8BF0 - chains L and H; structure by X-ray diffraction, 1.75 A resolution.

== Chain L ==
Name: Anti-dectin-1 15E2 light chain
Organism: Mus musculus
Amino-acid sequence (213 residues; row label = number of the first residue in the row):
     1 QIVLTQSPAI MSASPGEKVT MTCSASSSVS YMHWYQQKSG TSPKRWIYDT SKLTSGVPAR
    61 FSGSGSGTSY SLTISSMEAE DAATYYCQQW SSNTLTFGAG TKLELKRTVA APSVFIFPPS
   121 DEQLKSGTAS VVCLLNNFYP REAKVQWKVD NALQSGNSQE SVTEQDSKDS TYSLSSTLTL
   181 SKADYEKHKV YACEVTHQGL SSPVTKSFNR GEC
Cystine bridges: Cys23-Cys87, Cys133-Cys193

== Chain H ==
Name: Anti-lox-1 15C4 heavy chain
Organism: Mus musculus
Amino-acid sequence (216 residues; each row starts with the number of its first residue; a row labelled like 82a-82c holds insertion residues (82a, then the next letters in order)):
     1 EVQLQESGPG LVAPSQSLSI TCTVSGFSLI SYGVSWVRQP PGKGLEWLGV IWGDGSTNYH
    61 STLISRLSIN KDNSKSQVFL KL
82a-82c NSL
    83 QTDDTATYYC VGPRFAYWGQ GTLVTVSAAS TKGPSVFPLA PSSKSTSGGT AALGCLVKDY
   143 FPEPVTVSWN SGALTSGVHT FPAVLQSSGL YSLSSVVTVP SSSLGTQTYI CNVNHKPSNT
   203 KVDKRVEPKS C
Not modelled in the structure: 126-129, 213
Cystine bridges: Cys22-Cys92, Cys137-Cys193

== Chain L / chain H interface ==
Contacting residue pairs (64):
  Tyr35(L) - Phe97(H)  hydrogen bond (side chain-backbone)
  Tyr35(L) - Trp100(H)
  Gln37(L) - Gln39(H)  hydrogen bond
  Gln37(L) - Tyr91(H)
  Ser42(L) - Tyr91(H)
  Ser42(L) - Gly101(H)  hydrogen bond (side chain-backbone)
  Ser42(L) - Gln102(H)  hydrogen bond (side chain-backbone)
  Pro43(L) - Leu45(H)  hydrophobic
  Pro43(L) - Trp100(H)  hydrophobic
  Arg45(L) - Arg96(H)  hydrogen bond (side chain-backbone)
  Arg45(L) - Phe97(H)
  Arg45(L) - Ala98(H)
  Tyr86(L) - Gln39(H)
  Tyr86(L) - Lys43(H)
  Tyr86(L) - Gly44(H)
  Tyr86(L) - Leu45(H)  hydrophobic
  Trp90(L) - Ser35(H)
  Trp90(L) - Trp52(H)  hydrophobic
  Asn93(L) - Trp47(H)
  Asn93(L) - Asn58(H)
  Thr94(L) - Trp47(H)
  Thr94(L) - Tyr59(H)
  Thr94(L) - His60(H)
  Leu95(L) - Trp47(H)
  Leu95(L) - Phe97(H)  hydrophobic
  Phe97(L) - Leu45(H)
  Phe115(L) - Thr132(H)
  Phe115(L) - Ala134(H)  hydrophobic
  Phe117(L) - Leu121(H)
  Phe117(L) - Ala122(H)
  Phe117(L) - Ala134(H)
  Ser120(L) - Phe119(H)
  Ser120(L) - Pro120(H)
  Ser120(L) - Lys211(H)
  Glu122(L) - Pro120(H)
  Glu122(L) - Lys206(H)  salt bridge
  Gln123(L) - Phe119(H)
  Gln123(L) - Lys140(H)
  Ser126(L) - Phe119(H)
  Thr128(L) - Lys140(H)
  Ser130(L) - Leu138(H)
  Ser130(L) - Lys140(H)
  Val132(L) - Leu121(H)  hydrophobic
  Leu134(L) - Ala134(H)  hydrophobic
  Leu134(L) - Phe163(H)  hydrophobic
  Leu134(L) - Val178(H)  hydrophobic
  Asn136(L) - His161(H)  hydrogen bond
  Asn136(L) - Thr180(H)
  Asn137(L) - His161(H)  hydrogen bond
  Gln159(L) - Val166(H)
  Gln159(L) - Leu167(H)  hydrogen bond (side chain-backbone)
  Gln159(L) - Gln168(H)
  Glu160(L) - Val166(H)
  Ser161(L) - Phe163(H)
  Ser161(L) - Pro164(H)  hydrogen bond (side chain-backbone)
  Val162(L) - Pro164(H)
  Thr163(L) - Thr162(H)
  Thr163(L) - Phe163(H)
  Ser173(L) - His161(H)  hydrogen bond
  Ser173(L) - Phe163(H)
  Leu174(L) - Phe163(H)
  Ser175(L) - Phe163(H)
  Ser175(L) - Ser176(H)  hydrogen bond
  Cys213(L) - Ser212(H)
Other interface residues (no listed pair), chain L (35 interface residues in all): Thr41, Asp166, Thr177
Other interface residues (no listed pair), chain H (45 interface residues in all): Val37, Glu46, Val50, Ser61, Gly103, Ala133, Leu135

== Overview ==
Chain L and chain H form an interface of 35 and 45 residues respectively, with 11 hydrogen bonds and 1 salt
bridge. Polar pairs include Glu122(L)-Lys206(H), Tyr35(L)-Phe97(H) and Gln37(L)-Gln39(H).
Here chain L is Anti-dectin-1 15E2 light chain and chain H is Anti-lox-1 15C4 heavy chain, both from Mus
musculus. Entry 8BF0 (Structure of a Fab portion from TKH2) was determined by X-ray diffraction.
